Entry 8EQC (X-ray diffraction, 2.20 A resolution); this record covers chains L and H.

[Chain L]
Protein: 3H03 Fab light chain
Source organism: Homo sapiens
Notes: antibody fragment or engineered binder
Chain sequence (214 residues; row label = number of the first residue in the row):
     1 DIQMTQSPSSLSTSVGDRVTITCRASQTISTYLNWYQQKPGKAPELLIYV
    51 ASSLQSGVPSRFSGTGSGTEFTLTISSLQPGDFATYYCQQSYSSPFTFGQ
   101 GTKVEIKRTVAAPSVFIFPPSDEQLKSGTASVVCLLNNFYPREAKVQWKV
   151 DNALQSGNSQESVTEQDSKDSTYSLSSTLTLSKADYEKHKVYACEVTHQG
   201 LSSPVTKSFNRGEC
Disulfides: Cys-23/Cys-88, Cys-134/Cys-194

[Chain H]
Protein: 3H03 Fab heavy chain
Source organism: Homo sapiens
Notes: antibody fragment or engineered binder
Chain sequence (229 residues; row label = number of the first residue in the row; note: 14 numbers in that range are skipped by the numbering (no residue carries them; nothing is unmodelled there); a row labelled like 35A-35B holds insertion residues (35A, then the next letters in order)):
     1 QVQLQESGPGLVKPSETLSLTCTVSGDSISSSYYY
35A-35B WG
    36 WIRQSPVKGLEWIGSFFYSGNTNYNPSLKSRVTISVDTSKNQFSLNL
82A-82C RSV
    83 TAADTAVYYCARHVTSIS
100A-100H SWNRGVYL
   101 DSWGRGALVTVSSASTKGPSVFPLAPSS
   131 KSTSGGTAALGCLVKDYFPEPVTV
   156 SW
   162 NSGALTSG
   171 VHTFPAVLQS
   182 SGLYSLSSVVTVPSSSLGT
   203 Q
   205 TYICNVNHKPSNTKVDKR
   225 VEPKSC
Unresolved in the structure: 131-135, 229-230
Disulfides: Cys-22/Cys-92, Cys-142/Cys-208

[How chain L and chain H interact]
Pairs across the interface - 66 pairs, chain L then chain H:
  Tyr-32(L) / Ile-99(H)
  Tyr-32(L) / Trp-100B(H)
  Tyr-32(L) / Arg-100D(H)
  Tyr-32(L) / Gly-100E(H)
  Asn-34(L) / Val-100F(H)  hydrogen bond (side chain-backbone)
  Asn-34(L) / Tyr-100G(H)
  Tyr-36(L) / Leu-100H(H)  hydrogen bond (side chain-backbone)
  Tyr-36(L) / Trp-103(H)  hydrophobic
  Gln-38(L) / Gln-39(H)  hydrogen bond
  Gln-38(L) / Tyr-91(H)  hydrogen bond
  Lys-42(L) / Tyr-91(H)
  Ala-43(L) / Tyr-91(H)  hydrophobic
  Ala-43(L) / Trp-103(H)  hydrophobic
  Ala-43(L) / Gly-104(H)
  Pro-44(L) / Trp-103(H)
  Leu-46(L) / Tyr-100G(H)  hydrophobic
  Leu-46(L) / Leu-100H(H)
  Tyr-49(L) / Tyr-100G(H)  hydrophobic
  Val-50(L) / Ser-98(H)
  Gln-55(L) / Asp-101(H)  hydrogen bond
  Tyr-87(L) / Gln-39(H)  hydrogen bond
  Tyr-87(L) / Leu-45(H)  hydrophobic
  Ser-91(L) / Arg-100D(H)
  Ser-91(L) / Gly-100E(H)  hydrogen bond (backbone-backbone)
  Ser-91(L) / Val-100F(H)  hydrogen bond (side chain-backbone)
  Tyr-92(L) / Arg-100D(H)  hydrogen bond (backbone-side chain)
  Ser-93(L) / Arg-100D(H)
  Ser-94(L) / Trp-47(H)
  Ser-94(L) / Asn-58(H)  hydrogen bond
  Pro-95(L) / Trp-47(H)  hydrophobic
  Pro-95(L) / Asn-60(H)
  Pro-95(L) / Pro-61(H)
  Phe-96(L) / Trp-47(H)
  Phe-96(L) / Asn-100C(H)
  Phe-98(L) / Leu-45(H)  hydrophobic
  Phe-116(L) / Ala-139(H)  hydrophobic
  Phe-118(L) / Leu-124(H)  hydrophobic
  Phe-118(L) / Ala-125(H)
  Phe-118(L) / Ala-139(H)
  Ser-121(L) / Phe-122(H)
  Ser-121(L) / Lys-228(H)
  Glu-123(L) / Phe-122(H)
  Glu-123(L) / Pro-123(H)
  Gln-124(L) / Phe-122(H)
  Gln-124(L) / Lys-145(H)
  Ser-131(L) / Leu-143(H)
  Ser-131(L) / Lys-145(H)
  Val-133(L) / Leu-124(H)  hydrophobic
  Leu-135(L) / Phe-174(H)  hydrophobic
  Leu-135(L) / Val-190(H)  hydrophobic
  Asn-137(L) / His-172(H)
  Asn-137(L) / Thr-192(H)
  Asn-138(L) / His-172(H)  hydrogen bond
  Gln-160(L) / Val-177(H)
  Gln-160(L) / Leu-178(H)  hydrogen bond (side chain-backbone)
  Gln-160(L) / Gln-179(H)
  Glu-161(L) / Val-177(H)
  Ser-162(L) / Phe-174(H)
  Ser-162(L) / Pro-175(H)  hydrogen bond (side chain-backbone)
  Ser-162(L) / Val-177(H)
  Val-163(L) / Pro-175(H)
  Thr-164(L) / Phe-174(H)
  Ser-174(L) / His-172(H)  hydrogen bond
  Ser-174(L) / Phe-174(H)
  Leu-175(L) / Phe-174(H)
  Ser-176(L) / Phe-174(H)
Also at the interface, not in a pair above, chain L (41 interface residues in all): Gln-89, Asp-122, Thr-129, Asp-167
Also at the interface, not in a pair above, chain H (44 interface residues in all): Tyr-35, Ile-37, Glu-46, His-95, Arg-105, Thr-137, Ala-138, Leu-140, Ser-188

[In short]
41 residues of chain L face 44 of chain H across their interface, with 14 hydrogen bonds. Among the polar
pairs are Asn-34(L)/Val-100F(H), Tyr-36(L)/Leu-100H(H) and Gln-38(L)/Gln-39(H).
Chain L is 3H03 Fab light chain and chain H is 3H03 Fab heavy chain, both from Homo sapiens; the structure,
Crystal structure of human anti-N1 neuraminidase 3H03 Fab, was determined by X-ray diffraction, deposited
together with 8E6J, 8E6K and 8EQA.
